PDB entry 5JQB | X-ray diffraction, 2.68 A resolution | chains A and B

# Chain A
Molecule: Envelope glycoprotein 1
Source organism: Ebola virus - Mayinga, Zaire, 1976
Reference sequence: Q05320 (VGP_EBOZM); the construct has insertions or renumbered stretches relative to UniProt, so the offset changes along the chain: 32-293 = UniProt 32-293; 305-310 = UniProt 306-311; 433-470 = UniProt 464-501
Sequence (330 residues; row label = number of the first residue in the row; note: 132 numbers in that range are skipped by the numbering (no residue carries them; nothing is unmodelled there); a row labelled like 293A-293L holds insertion residues (293A, then the next letters in order); X marks 7 residues of unknown identity (built as UNK)):
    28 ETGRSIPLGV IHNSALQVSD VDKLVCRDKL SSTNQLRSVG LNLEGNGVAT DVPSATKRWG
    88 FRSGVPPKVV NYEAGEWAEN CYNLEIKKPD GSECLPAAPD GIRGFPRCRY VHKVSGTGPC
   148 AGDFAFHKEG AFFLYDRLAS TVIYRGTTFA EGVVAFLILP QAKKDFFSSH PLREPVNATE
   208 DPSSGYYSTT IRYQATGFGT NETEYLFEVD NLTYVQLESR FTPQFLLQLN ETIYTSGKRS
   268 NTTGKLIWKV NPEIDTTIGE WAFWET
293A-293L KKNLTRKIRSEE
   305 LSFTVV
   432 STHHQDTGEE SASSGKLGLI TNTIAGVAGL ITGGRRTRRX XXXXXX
Disordered / not traced: 28-31, 195-210, 285-286, 293A-293L, 432-470
Construct notes: expression tag (28-31); engineered mutation Ala-42 (Thr in Q05320)
Cystine bridges: Cys-108/Cys-135, Cys-121/Cys-147
Covalently attached groups: N-acetylglucosamine (NAG) linked to Asn-228, Asn-238, Asn-257, Asn-268
Ligand contacts: ibuprofen (IBP): Arg-64, Val-66, Ala-101, Leu-184, Leu-186
From the paper describing this entry:
  - binding site for ibuprofen: Arg-64

# Chain B
Molecule: Envelope glycoprotein 2
Source organism: Ebola virus - Mayinga, Zaire, 1976
Reference sequence: Q05320 (VGP_EBOZM); numbering as in UniProt (aligned over 502-632)
Sequence (168 residues; each row starts with the number of its first residue):
   502 EAIVNAQPKC NPNLHYWTTQ DEGAAIGLAW IPYFGPAAEG IYIEGLMHNQ DGLICGLRQL
   562 ANETTQALQL FLRATTELRT FSILNRKAID FLLQRWGGTC HILGPDCCIE PHDWTKNITD
   622 KIDQIIHDFV DGSGYIPEAP RDGQAYVRKD GEWVLLSTFL GTHHHHHH
Disordered / not traced: 633-669
Construct notes: expression tag (633-669)
Cystine bridges: Cys-511/Cys-556, Cys-601/Cys-608
Covalently attached groups: N-acetylglucosamine (NAG) linked to Asn-563
Ligand contacts: ibuprofen (IBP): Leu-515, Tyr-517, Thr-519, Met-548, Leu-554, Leu-558
From the paper describing this entry:
  - binding site for ibuprofen: Tyr-517, Met-548, Leu-554
  - conformationally variable residues (loop rearrangement, side-chain flip): Gln-521 to Ala-526, Met-548

# Chain A / chain B interface
Pairs across the interface (116):
  Ser-32(A) with Ala-568(B); Lys-588(B)
  Ile-33(A) with Ala-568(B), hydrophobic; Lys-588(B), hydrogen bond (backbone-side chain)
  Pro-34(A) with Thr-565(B); Ala-568(B)
  Gly-36(A) with Leu-561(B)
  Ser-41(A) with Asp-552(B)
  Ala-42(A) with Leu-554(B)
  Leu-43(A) with Ile-504(B); Leu-554(B); Gly-557(B); Leu-558(B); Leu-561(B), hydrophobic
  Gln-44(A) with Glu-502(B); Ile-504(B)
  Val-45(A) with Glu-502(B), hydrogen bond (backbone-backbone); Ile-504(B), hydrophobic
  Asp-47(A) with Lys-588(B), salt bridge
  Val-48(A) with Lys-588(B); Asp-591(B); Phe-592(B); Gln-595(B)
  Asp-49(A) with Gln-595(B)
  Leu-51(A) with Phe-592(B), hydrophobic
  Val-52(A) with Arg-596(B), hydrogen bond (backbone-side chain)
  Cys-53(A) with Arg-596(B); Cys-608(B); Cys-609(B), disulfide
  Asp-55(A) with Arg-596(B), hydrogen bond (backbone-side chain)
  Leu-57(A) with Phe-592(B), hydrophobic
  Thr-60(A) with Asn-586(B)
  Leu-63(A) with Leu-585(B); Ala-589(B), hydrophobic
  Arg-64(A) with Leu-585(B)
  Ser-65(A) with Leu-585(B)
  Leu-68(A) with Leu-558(B), hydrophobic; Ala-562(B), hydrophobic
  Gly-72(A) with Lys-510(B); Cys-511(B); Asn-512(B), hydrogen bond (backbone-backbone); Arg-559(B)
  Asn-73(A) with Gln-508(B); Pro-509(B); Lys-510(B), hydrogen bond (backbone-backbone); Arg-559(B)
  Gly-74(A) with Lys-510(B)
  Lys-95(A) with Leu-573(B), hydrogen bond (side chain-backbone); Arg-574(B); Thr-576(B), hydrogen bond (side chain-backbone); Glu-578(B)
  Val-96(A) with Leu-579(B), hydrogen bond (backbone-backbone); Arg-580(B); Thr-581(B), hydrogen bond (backbone-backbone)
  Val-97(A) with Thr-581(B); Ile-584(B), hydrophobic
  Asn-98(A) with Thr-581(B), hydrogen bond (backbone-backbone); Phe-582(B)
  Tyr-99(A) with Trp-518(B)
  Glu-100(A) with Thr-519(B), hydrogen bond (backbone-side chain); Leu-585(B)
  Ala-101(A) with Trp-518(B); Thr-519(B)
  Gly-102(A) with Tyr-517(B); Trp-518(B), hydrogen bond (backbone-backbone)
  Glu-103(A) with Leu-515(B); His-516(B); Trp-518(B), hydrogen bond (backbone-side chain); Arg-559(B), salt bridge
  Trp-104(A) with His-516(B), hydrogen bond (backbone-backbone); Tyr-517(B), hydrogen bond (side chain-backbone); Trp-518(B); Glu-545(B)
  Pro-126(A) with Arg-580(B)
  Asp-127(A) with Arg-580(B), hydrogen bond (backbone-side chain)
  Arg-130(A) with Ala-539(B)
  Phe-132(A) with Trp-518(B)
  Pro-133(A) with Trp-518(B); Tyr-543(B)
  Arg-134(A) with Trp-518(B); Tyr-543(B)
  Gly-157(A) with Thr-566(B); Gln-570(B), hydrogen bond (backbone-side chain)
  Ala-158(A) with Gln-570(B)
  Phe-159(A) with Leu-569(B), hydrophobic; Gln-570(B); Leu-573(B), hydrophobic
  Asp-163(A) with Tyr-543(B), hydrogen bond
  Arg-164(A) with Trp-518(B); Thr-520(B); Ile-542(B); Tyr-543(B)
  Leu-165(A) with Phe-582(B), hydrophobic
  Thr-168(A) with Gln-570(B)
  Val-180(A) with Ala-562(B); Asn-563(B); Thr-566(B)
  Val-181(A) with Ala-562(B); Thr-565(B)
  Ala-182(A) with Leu-558(B), hydrophobic; Ala-562(B), hydrophobic
  Phe-183(A) with Leu-561(B); Thr-565(B); Ile-584(B), hydrophobic; Leu-585(B), hydrophobic
  Leu-184(A) with Leu-558(B), hydrophobic; Leu-561(B), hydrophobic
  Lys-191(A) with Leu-554(B)
  Asp-192(A) with Asp-552(B)
  Phe-193(A) with Gln-551(B), hydrogen bond (backbone-side chain); Asp-552(B), hydrogen bond (backbone-side chain)
  Ser-211(A) with Glu-545(B)
  Trp-291(A) with Cys-511(B); Asn-512(B); Pro-513(B)
  Glu-292(A) with Lys-510(B), salt bridge
Other interface residues (no listed pair), chain A (68 interface residues in all): Leu-35, Ile-38, Val-66, Asn-69, Gly-128, Ile-129, Phe-194, Ala-289, Phe-290
Other interface residues (no listed pair), chain B (55 interface residues in all): Asn-514, Glu-540, Glu-564, Phe-572
Cross-chain cystine bridges: Cys-53(A)/Cys-609(B)

# Summary
68 residues of chain A face 55 of chain B across their interface; the contacts include 1 disulfide bond, 21
hydrogen bonds and 3 salt bridges. Among the polar pairs are Asp-47(A)/Lys-588(B), Glu-103(A)/Arg-559(B) and
Glu-292(A)/Lys-510(B). From the paper: a binding site for ibuprofen at Arg-64(A) and Tyr-517(B) among others;
conformational variability at Gln-521(B) and Met-548(B).
Here chain A is Envelope glycoprotein 1 and chain B is Envelope glycoprotein 2, both from Ebola virus -
Mayinga, Zaire, 1976. Entry 5JQB (Crystal structure of Ebola glycoprotein in complex with ibuprofen) was
determined by X-ray diffraction, deposited together with 5JQ3 and 5JQ7.
